PDB entry 5L5B | X-ray diffraction, 2.80 A resolution | chains K and W of the 28 polymer chains in the assembly

[Chain K]
Molecule: Proteasome subunit beta type-8, Proteasome subunit beta type-5
Organism: Homo sapiens
Notes: EC 3.4.25.1
Reference sequence: chimeric construct of P28062, P30656: residues 1-138 from P28062 (PSB8_HUMAN) positions 73-210 (UniProt number = residue number + 72); residues 139-211 from P30656 positions 215-287 (UniProt number = residue number + 76)
Amino-acid sequence (211 residues; numbered 1 to 211; the number before each row is that of its first residue):
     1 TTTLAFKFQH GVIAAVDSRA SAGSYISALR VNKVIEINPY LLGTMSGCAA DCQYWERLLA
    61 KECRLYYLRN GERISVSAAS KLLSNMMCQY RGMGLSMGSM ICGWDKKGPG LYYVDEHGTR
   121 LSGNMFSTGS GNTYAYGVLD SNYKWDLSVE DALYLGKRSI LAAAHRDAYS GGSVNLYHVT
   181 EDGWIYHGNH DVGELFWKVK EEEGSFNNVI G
Bound ions: Mg2+: Ala164, Asp167, Ser170 (shared with Asp204(W) of chain W)
UniProt features mapped onto this chain:
  - active site: Thr1 (Nucleophile)
From the paper describing this entry:
  - catalytic residues: Thr1
  - conformationally variable residues (side-chain flip): Met45

[Chain W]
Molecule: Proteasome subunit beta type-3
Organism: Saccharomyces cerevisiae (strain ATCC 204508 / S288c)
Notes: EC 3.4.25.1
Reference sequence: P25451 (PSB3_YEAST); residues 0-204 here correspond to UniProt positions 1-205 (UniProt number = residue number + 1)
Amino-acid sequence (205 residues; numbered 0 to 204; the number before each row is that of its first residue; numbering starts at 0):
     0 MSDPSSINGG IVVAMTGKDC VAIACDLRLG SQSLGVSNKF EKIFHYGHVF LGITGLATDV
    60 TTLNEMFRYK TNLYKLKEER AIEPETFTQL VSSSLYERRF GPYFVGPVVA GINSKSGKPF
   120 IAGFDLIGCI DEAKDFIVSG TASDQLFGMC ESLYEPNLEP EDLFETISQA LLNAADRDAL
   180 SGWGAVVYII KKDEVVKRYL KMRQD
Not modelled in the structure: 0
Bound ions: Mg2+: Asp204 (shared with Ala164(K), Asp167(K), Ser170(K) of chain K)
UniProt features mapped onto this chain:
  - modified residue: Ser30 (Phosphoserine)
  - cross-link: Lys69 (Glycyl lysine isopeptide (Lys-Gly) (interchain with G-Cter in ubiquitin))

[Interface between chain K and chain W]
Contacting residue pairs (45; chain K residue first):
  Arg19(K) with Asp204(W), salt bridge
  Ser24(K) with Thr140(W); Asp177(W); Ala178(W), hydrogen bond (backbone-backbone); Leu179(W)
  Tyr25(K) with Gln144(W); Arg176(W)
  Ile26(K) with Asp175(W); Arg176(W), hydrogen bond (backbone-side chain); Asp177(W); Ala178(W)
  Ser27(K) with Arg176(W), hydrogen bond (backbone-side chain)
  Ala28(K) with Arg176(W)
  Leu29(K) with Asp175(W); Arg176(W)
  Tyr134(K) with Leu33(W)
  Ala164(K) with Asp204(W)
  His165(K) with Trp182(W), hydrogen bond (backbone-side chain); Gln203(W), hydrogen bond (side chain-backbone)
  Arg166(K) with Ser32(W); Leu33(W); Gly34(W), hydrogen bond (side chain-backbone)
  Asp167(K) with Ser32(W)
  Ala168(K) with Arg27(W); Ser32(W), hydrogen bond (backbone-backbone); Ala178(W)
  Tyr169(K) with Ser32(W); Ala178(W), hydrophobic
  Ser170(K) with Asp204(W)
  Gly171(K) with Asp204(W)
  Gly172(K) with Arg202(W), hydrogen bond (backbone-side chain); Asp204(W), hydrogen bond (backbone-side chain)
  Asp191(K) with Arg202(W), salt bridge
  Val192(K) with Arg202(W); Asp204(W)
  Gly193(K) with Arg202(W)
  Phe196(K) with Gln203(W)
  Trp197(K) with Lys200(W); Met201(W); Gln203(W)
  Asn208(K) with Lys38(W), hydrogen bond (backbone-side chain)
  Val209(K) with Asn37(W); Gln203(W)
  Ile210(K) with Lys38(W)
  Gly211(K) with Lys200(W)
Interface residues without a listed pair, chain W (21 interface residues in all): Gln31, Val35

[In short]
26 residues of chain K face 21 of chain W across their interface, with 10 hydrogen bonds and 2 salt bridges.
Polar contacts include Arg19(K)-Asp204(W), Asp191(K)-Arg202(W) and Ile26(K)-Arg176(W). Curated annotation
(UniProt) lists active-site residue Thr1(K) on chain K. The paper reports the catalytic residue Thr1(K);
conformational variability at Met45(K).
Here chain K is Proteasome subunit beta type-8, Proteasome subunit beta type-5 (Homo sapiens) and chain W is
Proteasome subunit beta type-3 (Saccharomyces cerevisiae (strain ATCC 204508 / S288c)). Entry 5L5B (Yeast 20S
proteasome with human beta5i (1-138) and human beta6 (97-111; 118-133)) was determined by X-ray diffraction
(same publication as 5L52, 5L54, 5L55, 5L5A, 5L5D, 5L5E and 30 further entries).
